PDB entry 9CBN | electron microscopy, 3.33 A resolution | chains A and B of the 8 polymer chains in the assembly

== Chain A ==
Molecule: HAstV1 neutralizing Fab 3B4 heavy chain
From: Mus musculus
Notes: antibody fragment or engineered binder
Amino-acid sequence (225 residues; each row starts with the number of its first residue):
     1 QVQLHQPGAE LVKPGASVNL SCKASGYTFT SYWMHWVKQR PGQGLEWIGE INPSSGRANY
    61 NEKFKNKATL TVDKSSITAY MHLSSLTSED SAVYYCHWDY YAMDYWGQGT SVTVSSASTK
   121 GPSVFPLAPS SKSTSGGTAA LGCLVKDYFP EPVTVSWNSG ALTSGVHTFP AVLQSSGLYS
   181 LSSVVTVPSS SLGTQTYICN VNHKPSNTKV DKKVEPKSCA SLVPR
Disordered / not traced: 1, 11-13, 41-43, 89-90, 114-225
Disulfides: Cys-22/Cys-96
Covalently attached groups: N-acetylglucosamine (NAG) linked to Asn-19

== Chain B ==
Molecule: HAstV1 neutralizing Fab 3B4 kappa chain
From: Mus musculus
Notes: antibody fragment or engineered binder
Amino-acid sequence (214 residues; numbered 1 to 214; the number before each row is that of its first residue):
     1 DIVLTQSPAT LSVTPGDSVS LSCRASQSIS NNLHWYQQKS HESPRLLFKS ASQSISGIPS
    61 RFSGSGSGTD FTLSINSVET EDFGMYFCQQ TNSWPLTFGT GTKLDLKRRT VAAPSVFIFP
   121 PSDEQLKSGT ASVVCLLNNF YPREAKVQWK VDNALQSGNS QESVTEQDSK DSTYSLSSTL
   181 TLSKADYEKH KVYACEVTHQ GLSSPVTKSF NRGE
Disordered / not traced: 1, 8-18, 38-41, 77-83, 101-214

== Chain A / chain B interface ==
Pairs across the interface (18; chain A residue first):
  His-35(A) with Leu-96(B)
  Leu-45(A) with Phe-98(B), hydrophobic
  Trp-47(A) with Trp-94(B); Pro-95(B), hydrophobic; Leu-96(B)
  Glu-50(A) with Trp-94(B), hydrogen bond
  Asn-59(A) with Trp-94(B)
  Asn-61(A) with Pro-95(B)
  Tyr-95(A) with Glu-42(B), hydrogen bond (side chain-backbone); Ser-43(B); Pro-44(B)
  Ala-102(A) with Ile-55(B), hydrophobic; Ser-56(B)
  Met-103(A) with Ile-55(B), hydrophobic; Ser-56(B)
  Tyr-105(A) with Leu-46(B)
  Trp-106(A) with Ser-43(B); Pro-44(B)
Other interface residues (no listed pair), chain A (15 interface residues in all): Gln-39, Tyr-100, Tyr-101, Gly-107
Other interface residues (no listed pair), chain B (12 interface residues in all): Tyr-36, Lys-49

== Overview ==
Chain A and chain B form an interface of 15 and 12 residues respectively; the contacts include 2 hydrogen
bonds. Among the polar pairs are Glu-50(A)/Trp-94(B) and Tyr-95(A)/Glu-42(B). N-acetylglucosamine is
covalently linked to Asn-19(A).
Chain A is HAstV1 neutralizing Fab 3B4 heavy chain and chain B is HAstV1 neutralizing Fab 3B4 kappa chain,
both from Mus musculus; the structure, HAstV1 spike in complex with neutralizing Fabs 3H4 and 3B4, was
determined by electron microscopy together with 9CN2 from the same study.
